PDB entry 3DV0 | X-ray diffraction, 2.50 A resolution | chains A and B of the 5 polymer chains in the assembly

Chain A:
Name: Pyruvate dehydrogenase E1 component subunit alpha
From: Bacillus stearothermophilus
Notes: EC 1.2.4.1
UniProtKB: P21873 (ODPA_BACST); residues 0-368 here correspond to UniProt positions 1-369 (UniProt number = residue number + 1)
Amino-acid sequence (369 residues; each row starts with the number of its first residue; numbering starts at 0):
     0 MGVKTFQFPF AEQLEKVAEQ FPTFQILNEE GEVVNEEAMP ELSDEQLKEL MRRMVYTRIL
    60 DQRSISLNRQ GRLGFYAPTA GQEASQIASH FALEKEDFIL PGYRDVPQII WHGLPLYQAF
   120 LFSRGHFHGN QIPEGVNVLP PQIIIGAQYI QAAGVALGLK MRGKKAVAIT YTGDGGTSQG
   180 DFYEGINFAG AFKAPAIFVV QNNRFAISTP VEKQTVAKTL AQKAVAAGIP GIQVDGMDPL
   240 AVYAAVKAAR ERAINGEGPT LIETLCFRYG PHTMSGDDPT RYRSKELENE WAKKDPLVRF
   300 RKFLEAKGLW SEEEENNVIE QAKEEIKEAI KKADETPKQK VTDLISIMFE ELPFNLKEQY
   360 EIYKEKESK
Unresolved in the structure: 0-3, 272-286, 368
Ligand contacts:
  - Mg2+ (MG): Gly172, Asp173, Gln200, Asn202, Phe204, Ala205, Arg267
  - pyruvic acid (PYR): Phe74, Ile142, Ile206
  - 3-deaza-thdp (TPW; 2-{4-[(4-amino-2-methylpyrimidin-5-yl)methyl]-3-methylthiophen-2-yl}ethyl trihydrogen diphosphate): Gln81, Tyr102, Arg103, Ile142, Ile143, Ile144, Gly172, Asp173, Gly174, Gly175, Gln178, Asn202, Phe204, Ala205, Ile206, Arg267
What the authors report for this chain:
  - binding site for 3-deaza-thdp: Tyr102, Ile142, Ile144, Ile206, His271
  - Mg2+ coordination: Asp173, Asn202
  - mutagenesis - I206A: increased catalytic activity (DCPIP assay)
  - mutagenesis - I206A: decreased catalytic activity (PDH activity)
  - mutagenesis - I206A: unchanged binding to Dihydrolipoyllysine-residue acetyltransferase component of pyruvate dehydrogenase complex
  - catalytic residues: His271 (proposed by the authors, not directly observed)

Chain B:
Name: Pyruvate dehydrogenase E1 component subunit beta
From: Bacillus stearothermophilus
Notes: EC 1.2.4.1
UniProtKB: P21874 (ODPB_BACST); residues 0-324 here correspond to UniProt positions 1-325 (UniProt number = residue number + 1)
Amino-acid sequence (325 residues; numbered 0 to 324; the number before each row is that of its first residue; numbering starts at 0):
     0 MAQMTMVQAI TDALRIELKN DPNVLIFGED VGVNGGVFRA TEGLQAEFGE DRVFDTPLAE
    60 SGIGGLAIGL ALQGFRPVPE IQFFGFVYEV MDSICGQMAR IRYRTGGRYH MPITIRSPFG
   120 GGVHTPELHS DSLEGLVAQQ PGLKVVIPST PYDAKGLLIS AIRDNDPVIF LEHLKLYRSF
   180 RQEVPEGEYT IPIGKADIKR EGKDITIIAY GAMVHESLKA AAELEKEGIS AEVVDLRTVQ
   240 PLDIETIIGS VEKTGRAIVV QEAQRQAGIA ANVVAEINER AILSLEAPVL RVAAPDTVYP
   300 FAQAESVWLP NFKDVIETAK KVMNF
Unresolved in the structure: 0
Ligand contacts:
  - pyruvic acid (PYR): Gln81, Phe82, Phe85, His128
  - 3-deaza-thdp (TPW; 2-{4-[(4-amino-2-methylpyrimidin-5-yl)methyl]-3-methylthiophen-2-yl}ethyl trihydrogen diphosphate): Glu28, Leu57, Glu59, Gln81, Phe85, Glu88
Curated features (UniProtKB/Swiss-Prot):
  - binding site (thiamine diphosphate): Glu59
What the authors report for this chain:
  - binding site for pyruvic acid: His128
  - contacts within the chain: Phe82-His128 (hydrophobic contact), Phe85-His128 (hydrophobic contact), Thr124-His128 (hydrophobic contact), Pro125-His128 (hydrophobic contact), Glu126-His128 (backbone contact)
  - binding site for 3-deaza-thdp: Phe85
  - catalytic residues: Glu59 (proposed by the authors, not directly observed)
  - catalytic residues: His128
  - mutagenesis - H128Q: unchanged catalytic activity on DCPIP
  - mutagenesis - H128N: decreased catalytic activity on DCPIP
  - mutagenesis - H128N (less than 5%), H128Q (less than 5%): decreased catalytic activity (PDH complex activity)
  - mutagenesis - H128N, H128Q: unchanged binding to E2p
  - mutagenesis - H128N, H128Q: unchanged binding to Dihydrolipoyllysine-residue acetyltransferase component of pyruvate dehydrogenase complex
  - mutagenesis - H128Q: unchanged catalytic activity (DCPIP assay)
  - mutagenesis - H128N: decreased catalytic activity (DCPIP assay)

Chain A / chain B interface:
Contacting residue pairs (84):
  Phe97(A) with Tyr108(B)
  Asn129(A) with Arg103(B), hydrogen bond (side chain-backbone); Thr104(B)
  Gln130(A) with Thr104(B); Gly105(B), hydrogen bond (side chain-backbone)
  Ile131(A) with Arg107(B), hydrogen bond (backbone-side chain); Tyr108(B), hydrophobic
  Pro132(A) with Arg107(B), hydrogen bond (backbone-side chain)
  Glu133(A) with Arg107(B)
  Gly134(A) with Arg107(B)
  Val135(A) with Arg107(B), hydrogen bond (backbone-side chain); Tyr108(B)
  Val137(A) with Tyr108(B), hydrogen bond (backbone-side chain)
  Leu138(A) with Leu71(B), hydrophobic
  Pro139(A) with Thr104(B)
  Gln141(A) with Gln96(B), hydrogen bond
  Ile143(A) with Asp91(B); Gln96(B)
  Ala146(A) with Asp91(B); Gln96(B)
  Ile149(A) with Ser60(B); Gly61(B); Gly64(B); Leu65(B); Ser92(B)
  Gln150(A) with Gly64(B); Ile67(B); Gly68(B); Gln96(B), hydrogen bond
  Ala152(A) with Leu65(B)
  Gly153(A) with Leu65(B); Gly68(B); Leu69(B), hydrogen bond (backbone-backbone)
  Val154(A) with Gly68(B); Leu71(B), hydrophobic; Gln72(B)
  Gly157(A) with Leu69(B); Gln72(B); Phe74(B)
  Leu158(A) with Gln72(B)
  Met160(A) with Leu24(B), hydrophobic; Asp50(B); Phe74(B), hydrophobic
  Arg161(A) with Asn22(B), hydrogen bond; Gln72(B), hydrogen bond (side chain-backbone); Gly73(B), hydrogen bond (side chain-backbone); Phe74(B)
  Lys163(A) with Gln72(B)
  Asp180(A) with Ser60(B), hydrogen bond
  Glu183(A) with Ala58(B); Ser60(B); Gly61(B), hydrogen bond (side chain-backbone)
  Phe187(A) with Pro56(B), hydrophobic; Ala58(B); Gly61(B); Ile62(B); Leu65(B), hydrophobic
  Ala190(A) with Pro56(B), hydrophobic
  Phe191(A) with Phe53(B), hydrophobic; Asp54(B); Pro56(B); Leu65(B), hydrophobic
  Leu343(A) with Tyr102(B)
  Ile346(A) with Arg101(B); Tyr102(B), hydrogen bond (backbone-backbone); Gly105(B)
  Met347(A) with Arg101(B); Tyr102(B), hydrophobic; Pro140(B); Gly141(B)
  Phe348(A) with Arg101(B); Gly141(B); Leu142(B); Lys143(B); Asp165(B)
  Glu349(A) with Arg101(B); Asn164(B), hydrogen bond; Asp165(B), hydrogen bond (backbone-side chain)
  Glu350(A) with Lys143(B)
  Pro352(A) with Pro240(B), hydrophobic
  Phe353(A) with Ile243(B), hydrophobic; Glu244(B)
  Asn354(A) with Pro240(B)
  Glu357(A) with Arg279(B), salt bridge
Also at the interface, not in a pair above, chain A (42 interface residues in all): Asn136, Leu156, Asn186
Also at the interface, not in a pair above, chain B (42 interface residues in all): Thr55, Gln239, Leu241

Overview:
The chain A/chain B interface involves 42 residues from each chain, with 17 hydrogen bonds and 1 salt bridge.
Among the polar pairs are Glu357(A)-Arg279(B), Asn129(A)-Arg103(B) and Gln130(A)-Gly105(B). The paper reports
catalytic residues His271(A) and Glu59(B) among others; H128N and H128Q of chain B reduce catalytic activity
(PDH complex activity).
Chain A is Pyruvate dehydrogenase E1 component subunit alpha and chain B is Pyruvate dehydrogenase E1
component subunit beta, both from Bacillus stearothermophilus; the structure, Snapshots of catalysis in the E1
subunit of the pyruvate dehydrogenase multi-enzyme complex, was determined by X-ray diffraction (same
publication as 3DVA and 3DUF).
